PDB entry 4Y0Z | X-ray diffraction, 1.37 A resolution | chains E and I

[Chain E]
Protein: Cationic trypsin
From: Bos taurus
Notes: EC 3.4.21.4
UniProt: P00760 (TRY1_BOVIN); the author numbering skips numbers that UniProt does not, so the offset changes along the chain: 16-34 = UniProt 24-42; 37-67 = UniProt 43-73; 69-125 = UniProt 74-130; 127-130 = UniProt 131-134; 2 more segments
Amino-acid sequence (223 residues; row label = number of the first residue in the row; note: 9 numbers in that range are skipped by the numbering (no residue carries them; nothing is unmodelled there)):
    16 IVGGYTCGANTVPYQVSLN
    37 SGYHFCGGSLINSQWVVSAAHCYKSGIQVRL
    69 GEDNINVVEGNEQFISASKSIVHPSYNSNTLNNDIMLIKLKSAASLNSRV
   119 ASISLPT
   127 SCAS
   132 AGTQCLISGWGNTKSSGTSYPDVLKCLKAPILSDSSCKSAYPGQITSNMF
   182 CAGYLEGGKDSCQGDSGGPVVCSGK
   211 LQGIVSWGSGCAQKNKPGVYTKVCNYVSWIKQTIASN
Disulfide bonds: Cys22-Cys157, Cys42-Cys58, Cys128-Cys234, Cys136-Cys203, Cys168-Cys182, Cys193-Cys221
Ion coordination: Ca2+: Glu70, Asn72, Val75, Glu80
UniProt features mapped onto this chain:
  - active site (Charge relay system): His57, Asp102, Ser197
  - binding site (Ca(2+)): Glu70, Asn72, Val75, Glu80
  - binding site (substrate): Asp191, Ser192, Gln194, Gly195, Ser197

[Chain I]
Protein: Pancreatic trypsin inhibitor
UniProt: P00974 (BPT1_BOVIN); residues 1-58 here correspond to UniProt positions 36-93 (UniProt number = residue number + 35)
Amino-acid sequence (58 residues; row label = number of the first residue in the row):
     1 RPDFCLEPPYTGPCAARIIRYFYNAKAGLCQTFVYGGCRAKRNNFKSAED
    51 CMRTCGGA
Not modelled in the structure: 1
Disulfide bonds: Cys5-Cys55, Cys14-Cys38, Cys30-Cys51
Modified positions: Ala15 (alpha-aminobutyric acid; ABA)
Differences from the reference sequence: engineered mutation Ala15 (Lys50 in P00974)

[Interface between chain E and chain I]
Contacting residue pairs (37):
  Tyr39(E) with Arg17(I); Ile18(I); Ile19(I), hydrogen bond (side chain-backbone)
  His40(E) with Arg17(I), hydrogen bond (backbone-side chain)
  Phe41(E) with Ala16(I); Arg17(I), hydrogen bond (backbone-backbone)
  Cys42(E) with Ala16(I), hydrophobic
  His57(E) with Cys14(I); Ala15(I); Ala16(I); Gly36(I); Gly37(I)
  Lys60(E) with Ile18(I)
  Ser96(E) with Arg39(I)
  Asn97(E) with Arg39(I), hydrogen bond (backbone-side chain)
  Leu99(E) with Cys14(I), hydrophobic; Cys38(I), hydrophobic
  Tyr151(E) with Arg17(I); Val34(I)
  Cys193(E) with Ala15(I)
  Gln194(E) with Thr11(I); Gly12(I); Cys14(I), hydrogen bond (side chain-backbone); Ala15(I); Ala16(I)
  Gly195(E) with Ala15(I), hydrogen bond (backbone-backbone); Ala16(I), hydrogen bond (backbone-backbone); Arg17(I)
  Asp196(E) with Ala15(I), hydrogen bond (backbone-backbone)
  Ser197(E) with Ala15(I), hydrogen bond (backbone-backbone); Ala16(I), hydrogen bond (side chain-backbone)
  Val215(E) with Ala15(I)
  Ser216(E) with Cys14(I); Ala15(I), hydrogen bond (backbone-backbone)
  Trp217(E) with Pro13(I); Cys14(I), hydrophobic
  Gly218(E) with Pro13(I), hydrogen bond (backbone-backbone)
Interface residues without a listed pair, chain E (21 interface residues in all): Tyr94, Thr98

[In short]
21 residues of chain E and 14 residues of chain I are in contact, with 12 hydrogen bonds. Polar contacts
include Tyr39(E)-Ile19(I), His40(E)-Arg17(I) and Asn97(E)-Arg39(I). UniProt lists 3 active-site residues, 4
Ca2+-binding residues and 5 substrate-binding residues on chain E.
Chain E is Cationic trypsin (Bos taurus) and chain I is Pancreatic trypsin inhibitor; the structure, Trypsin
in complex with with BPTI mutant AMINOBUTYRIC ACID, was determined by X-ray diffraction together with 4Y0Y,
4Y10 and 4Y11 from the same study.
